Entry 8HC1 (electron microscopy, 2.30 A resolution); this record covers chains A and C of the 48 polymer chains in the assembly.

[Chain A]
Molecule: Urease subunit alpha
Organism: Helicobacter pylori 26695
Notes: EC 3.5.1.5
UniProtKB: P14916 (URE23_HELPY); residue numbers follow UniProt; this construct covers 1-238
Amino-acid sequence (238 residues; numbered 1 to 238; the number before each row is that of its first residue):
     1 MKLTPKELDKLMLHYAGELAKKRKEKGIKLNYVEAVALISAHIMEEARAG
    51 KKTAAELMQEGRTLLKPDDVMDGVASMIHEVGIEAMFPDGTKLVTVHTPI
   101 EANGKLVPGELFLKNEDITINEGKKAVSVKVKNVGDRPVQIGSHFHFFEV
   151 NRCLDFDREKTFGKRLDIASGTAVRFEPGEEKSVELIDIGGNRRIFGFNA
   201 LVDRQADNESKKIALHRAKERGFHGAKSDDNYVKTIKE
What the authors report for this chain:
  - mutagenesis - E177A: abolished catalytic activity

[Chain C]
Molecule: Urease accessory protein UreH
Organism: Helicobacter pylori 26695
UniProtKB: Q09067 (UREH_HELPY); numbering as in UniProt (aligned over 1-265)
Amino-acid sequence (273 residues; numbered 1 to 273; the number before each row is that of its first residue):
     1 MNTYAQESKLRLKTKIGADGRCVIEDNFFTPPFKLMAPFYPKDDLAEIML
    51 LAVSPGMMRGDAQDVQLNIGPNCKLRITSQSFEKIHNTEDGFASRDMHIV
   101 VGENAFLDFAPFPLIPFENAHFKGNTTISLRSSSQLLYSAIIVAGRVARN
   151 ELFKFNRLHTKISILQDEKPIYYDNTILDPKTTDLNNMCMFDGYTHYLNL
   201 VLVNCPIELSGVRECIEESEGVDGAVSETASSHLCVKALAKGSEPLLHLR
   251 EKIARLVTQTTTQKVWSHPQFEK
Unresolved in the structure: 261-273
Construct notes: engineered mutation A140 (Glu in Q09067); expression tag (266-273)
What the authors report for this chain:
  - conformationally variable residues (side-chain flip): M36, F39, Q80, F112
  - mutagenesis - D61A, S81K, E140A: abolished catalytic activity
  - mutagenesis - S81K, E140A: unchanged binding to Urease subunit beta
  - mutagenesis - E140A: increased stability (proposed by the authors, not directly observed)

[Interface between chain A and chain C]
Contacting residue pairs (41; chain A residue first):
  T53(A) with Q6(C)
  A55(A) with F28(C), hydrophobic; F29(C)
  Q59(A) with D26(C), hydrogen bond; N27(C); F28(C)
  R62(A) with I24(C), hydrogen bond (side chain-backbone); E25(C); N27(C)
  H97(A) with N27(C), hydrogen bond; L35(C), hydrogen bond (side chain-backbone); M36(C); A37(C)
  T98(A) with A37(C)
  E101(A) with K15(C), salt bridge
  A102(A) with A18(C); D19(C)
  N103(A) with A18(C); D19(C)
  G104(A) with D19(C)
  K130(A) with E244(C), salt bridge
  K132(A) with A148(C)
  N133(A) with A148(C)
  V134(A) with A148(C); R149(C), hydrogen bond (backbone-side chain)
  G135(A) with R149(C)
  D136(A) with R146(C); R149(C)
  R175(A) with S81(C)
  E177(A) with S81(C); F82(C), hydrogen bond (side chain-backbone); K84(C), salt bridge
  P178(A) with K84(C); I115(C); R146(C)
  G179(A) with R146(C); V147(C); A148(C), hydrogen bond (backbone-backbone)
  E180(A) with F82(C)
  K182(A) with E244(C)
  S183(A) with E244(C), hydrogen bond (backbone-side chain)
Other interface residues (no listed pair), chain A (27 interface residues in all): E56, M58, P138, E181
Other interface residues (no listed pair), chain C (26 interface residues in all): R21, T30, F117, S243
From the paper, about this interface:
  - specific contacts: E177(A)-F82(C) (hydrogen bond), E177(A)-K84(C) (hydrogen bond)
  - hot spots on chain A (mutagenesis) - E177A: abolished binding to Urease accessory protein UreH (chain C)

[Overview]
The interface between chain A and chain C involves 27 residues on one side and 26 on the other, with 8
hydrogen bonds and 3 salt bridges. Polar contacts include E101(A)-K15(C), K130(A)-E244(C) and E177(A)-K84(C).
The authors report hydrogen bonds between E177(A) and F82(C) and E177(A) and K84(C). From the paper: D61A,
S81K and E140A of chain C abolish catalytic activity; conformational variability at M36(C), F39(C) and Q80(C)
among others.
Here chain A is Urease subunit alpha and chain C is Urease accessory protein UreH, both from Helicobacter
pylori 26695. Entry 8HC1 (CryoEM structure of Helicobacter pylori UreFD/urease complex) was determined by
electron microscopy together with 8HCN from the same study.
